Entry 5W9O (electron microscopy, 4.50 A resolution (low resolution: residue-level contacts below are approximate; hydrogen-bond / salt-bridge calls are withheld)); this record covers chains E and F of the 12 polymer chains in the assembly.

Chain E:
Name: G4 vh
Organism: Mus musculus
Chain sequence (233 residues; row label = number of the first residue in the row; a row labelled like 82A-82C holds insertion residues (82A, then the next letters in order)):
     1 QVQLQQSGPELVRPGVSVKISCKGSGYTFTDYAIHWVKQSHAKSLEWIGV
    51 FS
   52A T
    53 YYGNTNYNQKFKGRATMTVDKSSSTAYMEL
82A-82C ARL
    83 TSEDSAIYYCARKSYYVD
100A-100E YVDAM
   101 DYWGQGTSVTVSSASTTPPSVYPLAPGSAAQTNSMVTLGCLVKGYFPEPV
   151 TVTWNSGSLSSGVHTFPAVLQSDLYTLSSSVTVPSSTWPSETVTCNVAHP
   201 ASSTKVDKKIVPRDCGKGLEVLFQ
Unresolved in the structure: 111-224
Disulfide bonds: Cys22-Cys92

Chain F:
Name: G4 vl
Organism: Mus musculus
Chain sequence (218 residues; row label = number of the first residue in the row; a row labelled like 27A-27D holds insertion residues (27A, then the next letters in order)):
     1 DIVLTQSPASLAVSLGQRATISCRASE
27A-27D SVDN
    28 YGISFMNWFQQKPGQPPKLLISATSNQGSGVPARFIGSGSGTDFSLNIHP
    78 VEEDDTAMYFCQQSKEVPRTFGGGTKLEIKRTDAAPTVSIFPPSSEQLTS
   128 GGASVVCFLNNFYPKDINVKWKIDGSERQNGVLNSWTDQDSKDSTYSMSS
   178 TLTLTKDEYERHNSYTCEATHKTSTSPIVKSFNRNEC
Unresolved in the structure: 108-214
Disulfide bonds: Cys23-Cys88

How chain E and chain F interact:
Residue-residue contacts (30; chain E residue first):
  Gln39(E) - Gln38(F)
  Ala42(E) - Phe87(F)
  Lys43(E) - Ala9(F)
  Lys43(E) - Gly100(F)
  Lys43(E) - Gly101(F)
  Lys43(E) - Thr102(F)
  Leu45(E) - Phe98(F)
  Trp47(E) - Pro95(F)
  Tyr91(E) - Gln42(F)
  Tyr91(E) - Pro43(F)
  Tyr98(E) - Leu46(F)
  Tyr98(E) - Ser56(F)
  Val99(E) - Ser49(F)
  Val99(E) - Thr51(F)
  Tyr100A(E) - Phe32(F)
  Val100B(E) - Ile30(F)
  Val100B(E) - Asn34(F)
  Asp100C(E) - Asn34(F)
  Asp100C(E) - Ser91(F)
  Asp100C(E) - Arg96(F)
  Ala100D(E) - Leu46(F)
  Met100E(E) - Phe36(F)
  Met100E(E) - Gln89(F)
  Trp103(E) - Phe36(F)
  Trp103(E) - Pro43(F)
  Trp103(E) - Pro44(F)
  Trp103(E) - Lys45(F)
  Trp103(E) - Leu46(F)
  Gly104(E) - Pro43(F)
  Gln105(E) - Pro43(F)
Other interface residues (no listed pair), chain E (18 interface residues in all): Glu46, Asn60
Other interface residues (no listed pair), chain F (27 interface residues in all): Gly57, Met85, Val94, Lys103

Summary:
The interface between chain E and chain F involves 18 residues on one side and 27 on the other.
Chain E is G4 vh and chain F is G4 vl, both from Mus musculus; the structure, MERS S ectodomain trimer in
complex with variable domain of neutralizing antibody G4, was determined by electron microscopy together with
5VZR, 5W9H, 5W9I, 5W9J, 5W9K, 5W9L and 3 further entries from the same study.
